Entry 8TEK (electron microscopy, 3.60 A resolution); this record covers chains E and M of the 10 polymer chains in the assembly.

[Chain E]
Protein: Growth-arrest-specific microtubule-binding protein
From: Tetrahymena thermophila
UniProt: Q23YW7 (Q23YW7_TETTS); residues 1-468 here = UniProt positions 1-468
Chain sequence (468 residues; each row starts with the number of its first residue):
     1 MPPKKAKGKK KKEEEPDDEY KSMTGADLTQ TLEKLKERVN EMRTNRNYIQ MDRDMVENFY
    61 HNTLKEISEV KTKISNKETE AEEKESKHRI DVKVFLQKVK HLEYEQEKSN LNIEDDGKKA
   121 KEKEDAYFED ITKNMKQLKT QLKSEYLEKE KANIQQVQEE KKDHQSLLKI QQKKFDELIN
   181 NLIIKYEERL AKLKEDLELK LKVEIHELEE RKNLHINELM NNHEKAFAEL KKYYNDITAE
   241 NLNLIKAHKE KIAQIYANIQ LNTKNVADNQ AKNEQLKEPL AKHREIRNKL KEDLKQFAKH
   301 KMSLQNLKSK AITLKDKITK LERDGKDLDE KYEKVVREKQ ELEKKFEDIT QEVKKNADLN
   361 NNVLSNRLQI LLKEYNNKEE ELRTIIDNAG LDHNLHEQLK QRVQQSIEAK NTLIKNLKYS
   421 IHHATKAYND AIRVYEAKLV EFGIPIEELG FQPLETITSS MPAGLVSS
Disordered / not traced: 1-245, 465-468

[Chain M]
Protein: Cilia- and flagella-associated protein 91
From: Tetrahymena thermophila
UniProt: I7LWP7 (I7LWP7_TETTS); residue numbers follow UniProt; this construct covers 1-644
Chain sequence (644 residues; numbered 1 to 644; the number before each row is that of its first residue):
     1 MATTTNILHD VVRDQSMVNY VSNRDRPLYF KRPLVPQMTD IPLHISRPPV DQQVDYQTMQ
    61 MQQNATIVEA PTKDAFVQTD YRESETQTDP YTPKCFVRDG DHPEVMELKD YKYGKGLPAS
   121 IEELEQIELN REKVWFENSL PPISDEASFN LRRKLMEEQE LREWSKKENE IKKFQNEKLY
   181 LLQQALIERE KEVEDKSQER IEEIRQQKTE HKNRQIAKIQ RKKIKIDRKM TKSRKMQGKE
   241 TLKRDIIEDY ANFASRVYAG ITHEGLSLDK IANKYEVQPL ALGNYEMLQA LHEGIRPREF
   301 ETRVNLKKEI KEIEKNYTRL ENYHRGELKK AQDEINGVHE QSKAQQKQEG NNFSYRNFEN
   361 KIRPATPTWK YDTDFNISPS LITEIQEYRG PNGVQLMQAA DKREEAVLLL QRLLRGRTTQ
   421 NIMYEGKKKR TALIEELLTV AQIENLEEDK AEEVLMQQHE EKVKNAVLES IQGEVIAETM
   481 DELSKELLRI KQERKIQQMV EIAEKDRRIR EIEEAGKRQA EEILRDREDV LHNQLIRVHQ
   541 GTVDTYLDWL MSNALEQSSA RQATIMTNLR KAKFNLPLED FERKYNNNQT LIKDLVHSFL
   601 IPNVQRSKLK KQIQLEEKRF SEAAKRSLQQ TITRASNKHA NVQN
Disordered / not traced: 1-168, 306-320, 348-644

[How chain E and chain M interact]
Contacting residue pairs (9):
  F346(E) - N305(M)
  R433(E) - V257(M)
  V434(E) - R256(M)  hydrogen bond (backbone-side chain)
  E436(E) - R256(M)  salt bridge
  A437(E) - R256(M)
  K438(E) - R256(M)
  K438(E) - I261(M)
  T458(E) - Y258(M)
  S459(E) - Y258(M)  hydrogen bond (backbone-side chain)
Other interface residues (no listed pair), chain E (10 interface residues in all): Y435, M461
Other interface residues (no listed pair), chain M (7 interface residues in all): A259, G260

[Overview]
10 residues of chain E face 7 of chain M across their interface, with 2 hydrogen bonds and 1 salt bridge.
Polar pairs include E436(E)-R256(M), V434(E)-R256(M) and S459(E)-Y258(M).
Here chain E is Growth-arrest-specific microtubule-binding protein and chain M is Cilia- and
flagella-associated protein 91, both from Tetrahymena thermophila. Entry 8TEK (Baseplate of Nexin-dynein
regulatory complex from Tetrahymena thermophila) was determined by electron microscopy together with 8TID and
8TH8 from the same study.
